PDB entry 1XZ2 | X-ray diffraction, 1.90 A resolution | chains A and C of the 4 polymer chains in the assembly

== Chain A (and C) ==
Name: Hemoglobin alpha chain
Organism: Homo sapiens
Notes: chain C of this document is another copy of the same molecule, construct and numbering; everything in this record applies to it too
UniProtKB: P01922 (HBA_HUMAN); residue numbers follow UniProt; this construct covers 1-141
Sequence (141 residues; each row starts with the number of its first residue):
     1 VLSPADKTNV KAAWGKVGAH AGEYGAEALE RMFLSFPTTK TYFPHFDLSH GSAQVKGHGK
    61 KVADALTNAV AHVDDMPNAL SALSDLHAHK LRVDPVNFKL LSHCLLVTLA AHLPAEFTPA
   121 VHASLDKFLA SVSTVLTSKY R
Ion coordination: heme Fe near H87 (its only coordinating residue here)
Small-molecule neighbours: heme (HEM): M32, T39, Y42, F43, H45, F46, H58, K61, V62, A65, L66, L83, L86, H87, L91, V93, N97, F98, L101, V132, L136

== Chain A / chain C interface ==
Residue-residue contacts (4):
  D126(A) - R141(C)  salt bridge
  K127(A) - R141(C)  hydrogen bond (side chain-backbone)
  R141(A) - D126(C)  salt bridge
  R141(A) - K127(C)  hydrogen bond (backbone-side chain)
Other interface residues (no listed pair), chain A (6 interface residues in all): V1, A130, S138
Other interface residues (no listed pair), chain C (6 interface residues in all): V1, A130, S138

== Summary ==
The chain A/chain C interface involves 6 residues from each chain, with 2 hydrogen bonds and 2 salt bridges.
Among the polar pairs are D126(A)-R141(C) and K127(A)-R141(C). Chain A binds heme.
Both chains are Hemoglobin alpha chain (Homo sapiens). Entry 1XZ2 (wild-type hemoglobin deoxy no-salt) was
determined by X-ray diffraction together with 1XYE and 1XZ4 from the same study.
